5D3U - chain A; structure by X-ray diffraction, 1.45 A resolution.

[Chain A]
Protein: P450-like protein
From: Streptomyces scabies (strain 87.22)
UniProtKB: C9ZDC6 (C9ZDC6_STRSW); residue numbers follow UniProt; this construct covers 1-406
Chain sequence (427 residues; numbered -20 to 406; the number before each row is that of its first residue; numbers below 1 keep their minus sign (Met-20 is residue -20)):
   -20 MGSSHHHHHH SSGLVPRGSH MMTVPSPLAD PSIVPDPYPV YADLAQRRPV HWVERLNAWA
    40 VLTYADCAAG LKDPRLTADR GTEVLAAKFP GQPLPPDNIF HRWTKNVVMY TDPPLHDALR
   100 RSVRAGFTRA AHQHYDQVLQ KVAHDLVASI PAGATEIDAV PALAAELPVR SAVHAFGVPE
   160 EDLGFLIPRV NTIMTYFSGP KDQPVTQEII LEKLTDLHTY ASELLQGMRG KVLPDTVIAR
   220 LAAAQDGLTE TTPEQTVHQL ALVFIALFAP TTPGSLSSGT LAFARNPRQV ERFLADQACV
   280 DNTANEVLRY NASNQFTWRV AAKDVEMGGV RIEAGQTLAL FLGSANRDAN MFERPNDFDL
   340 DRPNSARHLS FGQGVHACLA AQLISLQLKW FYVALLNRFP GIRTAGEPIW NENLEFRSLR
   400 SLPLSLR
Unresolved in the structure: -20 to 3
Differences from the reference sequence: initiating methionine (-20); expression tag (-19 to 0); engineered mutation Phe176 (His in C9ZDC6)
Ion coordination: heme Fe near Cys357 (its only coordinating residue here)
Residues lining bound ligands:
  - heme (HEM): Leu50, Arg59, Val87, Met88, His95, Arg99, Phe155, Leu241, Val242, Ala245, Leu246, Thr250, Thr251, Ser254, Leu287, Ser292, Asn293, Thr296, Trp297, Arg298, Leu321, Ser349, Phe350, Gly351, Val354, His355, Ala356, Cys357, Leu358, Ala359, Ile363
  - tryptophan (TRP): Arg59, Met88, Tyr89, Met173, Phe176, Ile244, Ala245, Ala248, Thr250, Asn293, Phe295, Thr296, Trp297, Phe395
From the paper describing this entry:
  - binding site for tryptophan: Phe176
  - mutagenesis - H176F (15- and 8-fold): increased binding to L-tryptophan
  - mutagenesis - H176F: decreased catalytic activity
  - binding site for tryptophan: Tyr89 (from molecular simulation)
  - conformationally variable residues (order/disorder transition): Phe176 to Pro183

[Summary]
Chain A binds heme and tryptophan. The paper reports a binding site for tryptophan at Phe176 and Tyr89; H176F
increases binding to L-tryptophan.
Chain A is P450-like protein (Streptomyces scabies (strain 87.22)); the structure, Crystal structure of the
5-selective H176F mutant of Cytochrome TxtE, was determined by X-ray diffraction (same publication as 5D40).
